8IE6 - chain A; structure by X-ray diffraction, 1.70 A resolution.

== Chain A ==
Molecule: Death-associated protein kinase 1
Organism: Homo sapiens
Notes: EC 2.7.11.1
Reference sequence: P53355 (DAPK1_HUMAN); residues 1-285 here = UniProt positions 1-285
Chain sequence (293 residues; row label = number of the first residue in the row):
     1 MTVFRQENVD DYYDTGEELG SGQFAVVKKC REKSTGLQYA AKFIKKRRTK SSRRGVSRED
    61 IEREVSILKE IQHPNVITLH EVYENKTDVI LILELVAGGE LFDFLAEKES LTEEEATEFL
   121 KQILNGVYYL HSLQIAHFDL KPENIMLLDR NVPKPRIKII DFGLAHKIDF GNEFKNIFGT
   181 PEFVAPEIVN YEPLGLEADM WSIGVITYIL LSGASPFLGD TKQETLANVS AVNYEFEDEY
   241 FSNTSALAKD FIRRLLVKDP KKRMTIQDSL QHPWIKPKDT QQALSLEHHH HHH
Disordered / not traced: 1, 109, 278-293
Sequence notes: expression tag (286-293)
Ligand contacts: Pinostilbene (8KZ; 3-[(E)-2-(4-hydroxyphenyl)ethenyl]-5-methoxy-phenol): Leu-19, Gly-20, Ser-21, Gly-22, Ala-25, Val-26, Val-27, Ala-40, Ile-77, Leu-93, Glu-94, Leu-95, Val-96, Glu-100, Glu-143, Met-146, Ile-160
UniProt features mapped onto this chain:
  - active site: Asp-139 (Proton acceptor)
  - binding site (ATP): Leu-19 to Val-27, Lys-42, Glu-94 to Val-96, Glu-100, Asp-161
  - mutagenesis: Lys-42 (K42A: Loss of activity, apoptotic function and of autophosphorylation)

== Overview ==
Ligands of chain A: Pinostilbene. UniProt lists active-site residue Asp-139, 15 ATP-binding residues and one
mutagenesis site.
Chain A is Death-associated protein kinase 1 (Homo sapiens); the structure, Crystal structure of DAPK1 in
complex with pinostilbene, was determined by X-ray diffraction together with 8IE5 and 8IE7 from the same
study.
